Entry 8Q4D (electron microscopy, 3.62 A resolution); this record covers chains A and c of the 30 polymer chains in the assembly.

# Chain A
Molecule: Putative transposase for insertion sequence element IS5376
Organism: Geobacillus stearothermophilus
UniProtKB: Q45618 (TRA6_GEOSE); residues 1-373 here = UniProt positions 1-373
Chain sequence (373 residues; each row starts with the number of its first residue):
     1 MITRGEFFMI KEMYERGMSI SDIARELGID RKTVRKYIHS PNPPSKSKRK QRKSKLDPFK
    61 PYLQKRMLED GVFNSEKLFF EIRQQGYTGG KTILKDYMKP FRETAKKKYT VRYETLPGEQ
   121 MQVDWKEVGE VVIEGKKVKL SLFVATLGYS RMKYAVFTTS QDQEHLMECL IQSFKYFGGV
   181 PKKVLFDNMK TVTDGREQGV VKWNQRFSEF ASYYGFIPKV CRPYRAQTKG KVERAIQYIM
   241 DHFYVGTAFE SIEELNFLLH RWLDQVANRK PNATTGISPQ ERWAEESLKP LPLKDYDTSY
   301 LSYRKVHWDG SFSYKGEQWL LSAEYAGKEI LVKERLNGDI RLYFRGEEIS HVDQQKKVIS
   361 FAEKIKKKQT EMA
Disordered / not traced: 353-373
Ion coordination: Mg2+: Asp124, Asp187 (shared with DT70(c) of chain c; 1 residue of chain d)
UniProt features mapped onto this chain:
  - DNA-binding region: Ile20 to His39 (H-T-H motif)
What the authors report for this chain:
  - mutagenesis - Y343A/R345A: decreased catalytic activity (IstB ATPase activity)
  - mutagenesis - Y343A/R345A: decreased catalytic activity on DNA integration
  - binding site for the ligand ADP: Glu209, Tyr213
  - mutagenesis - K126A, N188A, K190A, E209A, Y213A: decreased catalytic activity
  - binding site for DNA (118-MER) / TIR-transferred strand: Lys126
  - binding site for DNA (118-MER) / TIR-transferred strand: Lys190
  - mutagenesis - Y224A: decreased catalytic activity (integration activity)
  - mutagenesis - Y224A: unchanged catalytic activity (transposition activity)
  - catalytic residues: Asp124, Asp187, Glu233
  - Mg2+ coordination: Asp124
  - binding site for DNA (58-MER) / target-reverse complement (chain c): Asn188, Lys190, Tyr224

# Chain c
Molecule: DNA (58-MER) / target-reverse complement
Sequence (58 nucleotides; row label = number of the first residue in the row):
    13 AGTTGGCCGC AGTGTTATCA CTCATGGTTA TGGCAGCACT GCATAATTCT CTTACTGT
Ion coordination: Mg2+: DT70 (shared with Asp124(A), Asp187(A) of chain A; 1 residue of chain d)

# Interface between chain A and chain c
Pairs across the interface (10; chain A residue first):
  Asp187(A) - DT70(c)  sugar contact
  Asn188(A) - DG69(c)  phosphate contact
  Asn188(A) - DT70(c)  hydrogen bond to the phosphate
  Lys190(A) - DC67(c)  base contact
  Lys190(A) - DT68(c)  hydrogen bond to the base
  Arg222(A) - DT70(c)  phosphate contact
  Pro223(A) - DG69(c)  phosphate contact
  Pro223(A) - DT70(c)  phosphate contact
  Tyr224(A) - DG69(c)  hydrogen bond to the phosphate
  Tyr224(A) - DT70(c)  hydrogen bond to the phosphate
Also at the interface, not in a pair above, chain A (8 interface residues in all): Met189, Arg196

# In short
Chain A and chain c form an interface of 8 and 4 residues respectively, with 4 hydrogen bonds. Polar pairs
include Lys190(A)-DT68(c), Asn188(A)-DT70(c) and Tyr224(A)-DG69(c). The paper reports catalytic residues
Asp124(A), Asp187(A) and Glu233(A); K126A, N188A and K190A of chain A, among others, reduce catalytic
activity; 7 substitutions were tested in all.
Chain A is Putative transposase for insertion sequence element IS5376 (Geobacillus stearothermophilus) and
chain c is DNA (58-MER) / target-reverse complement; the structure, IstA-IstB(E167Q) Strand Transfer Complex,
was determined by electron microscopy, deposited together with 8Q3W.
